Entry 5UTF (X-ray diffraction, 3.50 A resolution); this record covers chains D and E of the 6 polymer chains in the assembly.

# Chain D
Protein: 35022 Heavy chain
From: Homo sapiens
Chain sequence (243 residues; numbered 1 to 225 plus 18 insertion-coded residues; the number before each row is that of its first residue; a row labelled like 72A-72H holds insertion residues (72A, then the next letters in order)):
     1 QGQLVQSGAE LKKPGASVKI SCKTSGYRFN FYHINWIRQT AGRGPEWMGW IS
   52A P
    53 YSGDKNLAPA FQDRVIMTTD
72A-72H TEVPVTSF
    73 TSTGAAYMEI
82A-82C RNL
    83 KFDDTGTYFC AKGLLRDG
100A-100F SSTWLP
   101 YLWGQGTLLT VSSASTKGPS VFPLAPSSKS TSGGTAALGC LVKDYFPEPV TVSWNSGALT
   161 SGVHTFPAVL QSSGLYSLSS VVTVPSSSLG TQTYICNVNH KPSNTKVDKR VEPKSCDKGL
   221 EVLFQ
Disordered / not traced: 225
Disulfide bonds: Cys-22/Cys-92, Cys-140/Cys-196

# Chain E
Protein: 35022 Light Chain
From: Homo sapiens
Chain sequence (216 residues; row label = number of the first residue in the row; note: 1 number in that range is skipped by the numbering (no residue carries it; nothing is unmodelled there); a row labelled like 27A-27C holds insertion residues (27A, then the next letters in order)):
     1 QSVLTQSAS
    11 VSGSLGQSVT ISCTGPN
27A-27C SVC
    28 CSHKSISWYQ WPPGRAPTLI IYEDNERAPG ISPRFSGYKS YWSAYLTISD LRPEDETTYY
    88 CCSYTHNS
   95A G
    96 CVFGTGTKVS V
  106A L
   107 GQSKANPSVT LFPPSSEELQ ANKATLVCLI SDFYPGAVTV AWKADSSPVK AGVETTTPSK
   167 QSNNKYAASS YLSLTPEQWK SHRSYSCQVT HEGSTVEKTV APTECS
Disordered / not traced: 1, 211-212
Disulfide bonds: Cys-23/Cys-88, Cys-27C/Cys-28, Cys-89/Cys-96, Cys-134/Cys-193
Small-molecule neighbours: N-acetylglucosamine (NAG; 2-acetamido-2-deoxy-beta-D-glucopyranose): Asn-52, Glu-53, Arg-54, Ala-55

# How chain D and chain E interact
Contacting residue pairs - 62 pairs, chain D then chain E:
  Gln-39(D) / Trp-38(E)
  Gln-39(D) / Tyr-87(E)
  Pro-45(D) / Trp-38(E)  hydrophobic
  Pro-45(D) / Tyr-87(E)  hydrophobic
  Pro-45(D) / Phe-98(E)
  Trp-47(D) / Gly-95A(E)
  Trp-47(D) / Cys-96(E)
  Trp-47(D) / Phe-98(E)
  Trp-50(D) / Asn-94(E)
  Leu-96(D) / Leu-46(E)  hydrophobic
  Leu-96(D) / Tyr-49(E)  hydrophobic
  Ser-100A(D) / Glu-50(E)
  Ser-100A(D) / Tyr-91(E)
  Ser-100A(D) / Thr-92(E)
  Ser-100A(D) / His-93(E)
  Ser-100B(D) / Tyr-49(E)
  Ser-100B(D) / Glu-50(E)  hydrogen bond
  Ser-100B(D) / Tyr-91(E)  hydrogen bond
  Trp-100D(D) / Tyr-91(E)  hydrophobic
  Trp-100D(D) / Thr-92(E)  hydrogen bond (side chain-backbone)
  Trp-100D(D) / His-93(E)
  Trp-100D(D) / Ser-95(E)  hydrogen bond (side chain-backbone)
  Trp-100D(D) / Gly-95A(E)
  Trp-100D(D) / Cys-96(E)
  Leu-100E(D) / Tyr-36(E)
  Leu-100E(D) / Leu-46(E)  hydrophobic
  Leu-100E(D) / Tyr-49(E)  hydrophobic
  Leu-100E(D) / Tyr-91(E)  hydrophobic
  Pro-100F(D) / Tyr-36(E)  hydrogen bond (backbone-side chain)
  Tyr-101(D) / Leu-46(E)  hydrophobic
  Tyr-101(D) / Pro-56(E)
  Trp-103(D) / Pro-44(E)  hydrophobic
  Gly-104(D) / Ala-43(E)
  Phe-122(D) / Ser-121(E)
  Pro-123(D) / Glu-123(E)
  Leu-124(D) / Phe-118(E)  hydrophobic
  Ala-125(D) / Phe-118(E)
  Ser-127(D) / Thr-116(E)
  Lys-129(D) / Ser-114(E)
  Leu-141(D) / Val-133(E)  hydrophobic
  Lys-143(D) / Glu-124(E)  salt bridge
  Lys-143(D) / Lys-129(E)
  Lys-143(D) / Thr-131(E)  hydrogen bond
  Phe-166(D) / Leu-135(E)  hydrophobic
  Phe-166(D) / Ile-136(E)
  Phe-166(D) / Ala-174(E)
  Pro-167(D) / Thr-162(E)
  Pro-167(D) / Ser-165(E)
  Pro-167(D) / Ser-175(E)  hydrogen bond (backbone-side chain)
  Ala-168(D) / Thr-162(E)
  Val-169(D) / Glu-160(E)
  Val-169(D) / Thr-162(E)
  Val-169(D) / Tyr-177(E)  hydrophobic
  Leu-170(D) / Glu-160(E)
  Gln-171(D) / Glu-160(E)
  Ser-177(D) / Tyr-177(E)
  Leu-178(D) / Tyr-177(E)
  Ser-179(D) / Val-133(E)
  Ser-179(D) / Leu-135(E)
  Ser-179(D) / Tyr-177(E)  hydrogen bond
  Val-181(D) / Leu-135(E)  hydrophobic
  Lys-218(D) / Glu-210(E)  salt bridge
Other interface residues (no listed pair), chain D (39 interface residues in all): Ile-37, Glu-46, Asn-58, Phe-91, Ala-137, Asp-144, His-164
Other interface residues (no listed pair), chain E (41 interface residues in all): Ser-34, Arg-42, Gly-99, Ser-137, Gln-167, Ala-173

# Summary
The interface between chain D and chain E involves 39 residues on one side and 41 on the other, with 8
hydrogen bonds and 2 salt bridges. Polar contacts include Lys-143(D)/Glu-124(E), Lys-218(D)/Glu-210(E) and
Pro-100F(D)/Tyr-36(E). Ligands of chain E: N-acetylglucosamine.
Chain D is 35022 Heavy chain and chain E is 35022 Light Chain, both from Homo sapiens; the structure, Crystal
Structure of a Stabilized DS-SOSIP.6mut BG505 gp140 HIV-1 Env Trimer, Containing Mutations I201C-P433C (DS),
L154M ..., was determined by X-ray diffraction together with 5UTY from the same study.
